Entry 3V1D (X-ray diffraction, 1.24 A resolution); this record covers chains A and F.

Chain A (and F):
Molecule: Computational design, MID1-cobalt
Organism: Artificial gene
Notes: chain F of this document is another copy of the same molecule, construct and numbering; everything in this record applies to it too
Chain sequence (48 residues; numbered -1 to 46; the number before each row is that of its first residue; numbers below 1 keep their minus sign (Gly-1 is residue -1)):
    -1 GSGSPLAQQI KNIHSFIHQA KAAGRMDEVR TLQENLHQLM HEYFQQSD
Bound ions: Co2+ site 1: His12, His16, Asp46 (shared with His35(F), His39(F) of chain F); Co2+ site 2: His35, His39, Asp46 (shared with His12(F), His16(F) of chain F)
From the paper describing this entry:
  - Co2+ coordination: His35

Chain A / chain F interface:
Contacting residue pairs (28; chain A residue first):
  Ile8(A) - Met38(F)  hydrophobic
  Ile8(A) - Phe42(F)  hydrophobic
  Lys9(A) - Phe42(F)
  Lys9(A) - Gln43(F)  hydrogen bond (side chain-backbone)
  His12(A) - His35(F)  hydrogen bond
  His12(A) - Met38(F)
  His12(A) - His39(F)  hydrogen bond
  His16(A) - His35(F)  hydrogen bond
  Arg28(A) - Lys19(F)
  Gln31(A) - Gln31(F)
  Leu34(A) - Met38(F)  hydrophobic
  His35(A) - His12(F)  hydrogen bond
  His35(A) - His16(F)  hydrogen bond
  Met38(A) - Ile8(F)  hydrophobic
  Met38(A) - His12(F)
  Met38(A) - Leu34(F)  hydrophobic
  Met38(A) - Met38(F)  hydrophobic
  His39(A) - His12(F)  hydrogen bond
  Tyr41(A) - Tyr41(F)  hydrogen bond
  Tyr41(A) - Phe42(F)
  Phe42(A) - Ala5(F)  hydrophobic
  Phe42(A) - Ile8(F)  hydrophobic
  Phe42(A) - Lys9(F)
  Phe42(A) - Phe42(F)  hydrophobic
  Gln44(A) - Lys9(F)  hydrogen bond (side chain-backbone)
  Gln44(A) - His12(F)  hydrogen bond
  Asp46(A) - His12(F)  salt bridge
  Asp46(A) - His16(F)  salt bridge
Also at the interface, not in a pair above, chain A (16 interface residues in all): Ser0, Ala5
Also at the interface, not in a pair above, chain F (16 interface residues in all): Ser13, Gln44

Summary:
Chain A and chain F each contribute 16 residues to their interface, with 10 hydrogen bonds and 2 salt bridges.
Polar contacts include Asp46(A)-His12(F), Asp46(A)-His16(F) and Lys9(A)-Gln43(F). His12(A), His16(A) and
Asp46(A) form the Co2+ site 1. The Co2+ site 2 is built by His35(A), His39(A) and Asp46(A). From the paper:
Co2+ coordination by His35(A).
Chain A and chain F are both Computational design, MID1-cobalt (Artificial gene); the structure, Crystal
structure of de novo designed MID1-cobalt, was determined by X-ray diffraction together with 3V1A, 3V1B, 3V1C
and 3V1F from the same study.
